PDB entry 1EOW | X-ray diffraction, 2.00 A resolution | chain A

[Chain A]
Molecule: Ribonuclease pancreatic
Source organism: Bos taurus
Notes: EC 3.1.27.5
UniProtKB: P61823 (RNAS1_BOVIN); residues 1-124 here correspond to UniProt positions 27-150 (UniProt number = residue number + 26)
Sequence (124 residues; each row starts with the number of its first residue):
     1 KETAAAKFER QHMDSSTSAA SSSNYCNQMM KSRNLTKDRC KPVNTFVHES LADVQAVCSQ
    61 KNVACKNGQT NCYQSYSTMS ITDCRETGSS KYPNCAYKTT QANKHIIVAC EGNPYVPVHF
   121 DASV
UniProt features mapped onto this chain:
  - active site: His12 (Proton acceptor), His119 (Proton donor)
  - binding site (substrate): Lys7, Arg10, Lys41 to Thr45, Lys66, Arg85
  - glycosylation: Lys1 (N-linked (Glc) (glycation) lysine), Lys7 (N-linked (Glc) (glycation) lysine), Asn34 (N-linked (GlcNAc...) asparagine), Lys37 (N-linked (Glc) (glycation) lysine), Lys41 (N-linked (Glc) (glycation) lysine)
Disulfide bonds: Cys26-Cys84, Cys40-Cys95, Cys58-Cys110, Cys65-Cys72
Residues lining bound ligands: uridylyl-2'-5'-phospho-guanosine (U2G): His12, Lys41, Val43, Asn44, Thr45, Lys66, His119, Phe120, Asp121, Ala122, Ser123

[Summary]
Bound to chain A: uridylyl-2'-5'-phospho-guanosine. Curated annotation (UniProt) lists active-site residues
His12 and His119 and 9 substrate-binding residues.
Chain A is Ribonuclease pancreatic (Bos taurus); the structure, Crystal structure of ribonuclease A complexed
with uridylyl(2',5')guanosine (non-productive binding), was determined by X-ray diffraction (same publication
as 1EOS).
